5LQP - chains AB and AC of the 180 polymer chains in the assembly; structure by electron microscopy, 6.00 A resolution (low resolution: residue-level contacts below are approximate; hydrogen-bond / salt-bridge calls are withheld).

Chain AB (and AC):
Protein: Coat protein
Organism: Acinetobacter phage AP205
Notes: chain AC of this document is another copy of the same molecule, construct and numbering; everything in this record applies to it too
Reference sequence: Q9AZ42 (Q9AZ42_9VIRU); residues 1-129 here correspond to UniProt positions 2-130 (UniProt number = residue number + 1)
Chain sequence (129 residues; each row starts with the number of its first residue):
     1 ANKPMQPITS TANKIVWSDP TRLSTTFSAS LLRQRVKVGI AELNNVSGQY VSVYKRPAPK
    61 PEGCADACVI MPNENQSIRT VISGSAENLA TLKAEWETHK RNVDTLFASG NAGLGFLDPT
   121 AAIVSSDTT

How chain AB and chain AC interact:
Contacting residue pairs - 4 pairs, chain AB then chain AC:
  Arg33(AB) with Thr9(AC)
  Arg35(AB) with Lys55(AC)
  Glu42(AB) with Lys55(AC)
  Asn44(AB) with Leu23(AC)
Also at the interface, not in a pair above, chain AB (6 interface residues in all): Ala12, Ala86
Also at the interface, not in a pair above, chain AC (5 interface residues in all): Ile8, Ser10

Overview:
6 residues of chain AB face 5 of chain AC across their interface.
Both chains are Coat protein (Acinetobacter phage AP205). Entry 5LQP (Cryo-EM reconstruction of bacteriophage
AP205 virus-like particles) was determined by electron microscopy (same publication as 5FS4).
